PDB entry 8IY5 | electron microscopy, 2.80 A resolution | chains A and B of the 6 polymer chains in the assembly

Chain A:
Name: Guanine nucleotide-binding protein G(i) subunit alpha-1
Source organism: Homo sapiens
UniProtKB: P63096 (GNAI1_HUMAN); residues 1-354 here = UniProt positions 1-354
Chain sequence (354 residues; each row starts with the number of its first residue):
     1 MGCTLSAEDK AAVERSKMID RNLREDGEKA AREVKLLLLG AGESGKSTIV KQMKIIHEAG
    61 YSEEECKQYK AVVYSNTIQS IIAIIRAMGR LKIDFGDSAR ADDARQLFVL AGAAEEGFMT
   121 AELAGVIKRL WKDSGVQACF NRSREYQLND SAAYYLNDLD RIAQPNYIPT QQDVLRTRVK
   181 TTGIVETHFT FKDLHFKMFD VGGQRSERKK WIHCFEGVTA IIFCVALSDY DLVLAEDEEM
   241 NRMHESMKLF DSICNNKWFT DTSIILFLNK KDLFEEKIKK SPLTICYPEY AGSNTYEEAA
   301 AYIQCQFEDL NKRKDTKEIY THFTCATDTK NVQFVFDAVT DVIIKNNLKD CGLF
Unresolved in the structure: 1-2, 56-181, 234-240
UniProt features mapped onto this chain:
  - region: Lys35 to Thr48 (G1 motif), Asp173 to Thr181 (G2 motif), Phe196 to Arg205 (G3 motif), Ile265 to Asp272 (G4 motif), Thr324 to Thr329 (G5 motif)
  - binding site (GTP): Glu43 to Thr48, Ser151, Leu175 to Thr181, Asp200 to Gln204, Asn269 to Asp272, Ala326
  - binding site (Mg(2+)): Ser47, Thr181
  - modified residue: Arg178 (ADP-ribosylarginine), Gln204 (Deamidated glutamine), Cys351 (ADP-ribosylcysteine)
  - lipidation: Gly2 (N-myristoyl glycine), Cys3 (S-palmitoyl cysteine)
  - natural variant: Gly40 (G40C: In NEDHISB; G40R: In NEDHISB), Gly45 (G45D: In NEDHISB), Thr48 (T48I: In NEDHISB; T48K: In NEDHISB), Gln52 (Q52P: In NEDHISB), Ser75 (deletion: In NEDHISB; uncertain significance), Gln172 (deletion: In NEDHISB), Asp173 (D173V: In NEDHISB), Glu186 to Phe189 (deletion: In NEDHISB; uncertain significance), Cys224 (C224Y: In NEDHISB), Lys270 (K270N: In NEDHISB; K270R: In NEDHISB), Asp272 (D272G: In NEDHISB), Ala326 (A326P: In NEDHISB), 1 further natural variant entry in UniProt
  - mutagenesis: Gly42 (G42R: Abolishes switch to an activated conformation and dissociation from beta and gamma subunits upon GTP binding. Abolishes interaction with RGS family members), Glu116 (E116L: Enhances interaction (inactive GDP-bound) with RGS14), Gln147 (Q147L: Enhances interaction (inactive GDP-bound) with RGS14), Glu245 (E245L: Enhances interaction (inactive GDP-bound) with RGS14)

Chain B:
Name: Guanine nucleotide-binding protein G(I)/G(S)/G(T) subunit beta-1
Source organism: Rattus rattus
Chain sequence (374 residues; each row starts with the number of its first residue; numbers below 1 keep their minus sign (Gly-3 is residue -3)):
    -3 GSQLQSELDQ LRQEAEQLKN QIRDARKACA DATLSQITNN IDPVGRIQMR TRRTLRGHLA
    57 KIYAMHWGTD SRLLVSASQD GKLIIWDSYT TNKVHAIPLR SSWVMTCAYA PSGNYVACGG
   117 LDNICSIYNL KTREGNVRVS RELAGHTGYL SCCRFLDDNQ IVTSSGDTTC ALWDIETGQQ
   177 TTTFTGHTGD VMSLSLAPDT RLFVSGACDA SAKLWDVREG MCRQTFTGHE SDINAICFFP
   237 NGNAFATGSD DATCRLFDLR ADQELMTYSH DNIICGITSV SFSKSGRLLL AGYDDFNCNV
   297 WDALKADRAG VLAGHDNRVS CLGVTDDGMA VATGSWDSFL KIWNGASGGG SGGNSGSSGG
   357 SSGVSGWRLF KKIS
Unresolved in the structure: -3 to 4, 341-370
Cystine bridges: Cys103-Cys114

Interface between chain A and chain B:
Pairs across the interface (43):
  Ala12(A) - Asn88(B)  hydrogen bond (backbone-side chain)
  Val13(A) - Asn88(B)
  Arg15(A) - Val90(B)  hydrogen bond (side chain-backbone)
  Arg15(A) - His91(B)
  Ser16(A) - Asn88(B)
  Ser16(A) - Lys89(B)  hydrogen bond (side chain-backbone)
  Ile19(A) - Lys89(B)
  Ile19(A) - Ala92(B)  hydrophobic
  Asp20(A) - Lys89(B)  salt bridge
  Leu23(A) - Leu55(B)
  Leu23(A) - Lys78(B)
  Leu23(A) - Ile80(B)  hydrophobic
  Leu23(A) - Lys89(B)
  Asp26(A) - Lys78(B)  salt bridge
  Gly27(A) - Leu55(B)
  Thr182(A) - Asn119(B)
  Gly183(A) - Leu117(B)
  Gly183(A) - Asn119(B)
  Ile184(A) - Trp99(B)
  Ile184(A) - Leu117(B)  hydrogen bond (backbone-backbone)
  Glu186(A) - Ser98(B)  hydrogen bond
  Glu186(A) - Trp99(B)  hydrogen bond
  Phe199(A) - Trp99(B)
  Arg205(A) - Thr143(B)
  Ser206(A) - Asp186(B)  hydrogen bond
  Arg208(A) - Asp186(B)
  Arg208(A) - Cys204(B)
  Arg208(A) - Asp228(B)  salt bridge
  Lys210(A) - Met188(B)  hydrogen bond
  Lys210(A) - Cys204(B)
  Lys210(A) - Asp228(B)  salt bridge
  Lys210(A) - Asn230(B)  hydrogen bond
  Trp211(A) - Leu117(B)  hydrophobic
  His213(A) - Lys57(B)  hydrogen bond (backbone-side chain)
  His213(A) - Tyr59(B)  hydrogen bond
  His213(A) - Trp332(B)
  Cys214(A) - Tyr59(B)
  Cys214(A) - Gln75(B)
  Cys214(A) - Trp99(B)
  Phe215(A) - Trp99(B)  hydrophobic
  Glu216(A) - Lys57(B)  salt bridge
  Glu216(A) - Trp332(B)
  Trp258(A) - Trp332(B)
Interface residues without a listed pair, chain A (28 interface residues in all): Arg24, Lys35, Lys197, Gln204
Interface residues without a listed pair, chain B (31 interface residues in all): Arg52, Gly53, Thr87, Met101, Asp118, Gly144, Tyr145, Gly162, Asp246

Overview:
The interface between chain A and chain B involves 28 residues on one side and 31 on the other; the contacts
include 11 hydrogen bonds and 5 salt bridges. Among the polar pairs are Asp20(A)-Lys89(B), Asp26(A)-Lys78(B)
and Arg208(A)-Asp228(B).
Chain A is Guanine nucleotide-binding protein G(i) subunit alpha-1 (Homo sapiens) and chain B is Guanine
nucleotide-binding protein G(I)/G(S)/G(T) subunit beta-1 (Rattus rattus); the structure, ETB-Gi complex bound
to endothelin-1, was determined by electron microscopy together with 8IY6 from the same study.
